PDB entry 3PXW | X-ray diffraction, 2.11 A resolution | chains C and D of the 6 polymer chains in the assembly

[Chain C]
Molecule: Methylamine dehydrogenase light chain
Source organism: Paracoccus denitrificans
Notes: EC 1.4.99.3
Reference sequence: P22619 (DHML_PARDE); residues 1-131 here correspond to UniProt positions 58-188 (UniProt number = residue number + 57)
Amino-acid sequence (137 residues; each row starts with the number of its first residue):
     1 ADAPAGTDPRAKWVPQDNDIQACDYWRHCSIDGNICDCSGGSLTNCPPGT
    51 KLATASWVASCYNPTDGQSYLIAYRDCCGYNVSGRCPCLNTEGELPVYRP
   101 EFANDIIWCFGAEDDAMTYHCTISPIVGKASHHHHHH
Unresolved in the structure: 1-6, 132-137
Construct notes: expression tag (132-137)
Modified positions: Trp57 (7-hydroxy-l-tryptophan; 0AF)
Curated features (UniProtKB/Swiss-Prot):
  - modified residue: Trp57 (Tryptophylquinone)
  - cross-link: Trp57 to Trp108 (Tryptophan tryptophylquinone (Trp-Trp))
Disulfide bonds: Cys23-Cys88, Cys29-Cys61, Cys36-Cys121, Cys38-Cys86, Cys46-Cys77, Cys78-Cys109
What the authors report for this chain:
  - post-translational modification sites: Trp57, Trp108 (citing earlier work)

[Chain D]
Molecule: Methylamine dehydrogenase heavy chain
Source organism: Paracoccus denitrificans
Notes: EC 1.4.99.3
Reference sequence: A1BB97 (A1BB97_PARDP); residues 2-386 here correspond to UniProt positions 33-417 (UniProt number = residue number + 31)
Amino-acid sequence (385 residues; each row starts with the number of its first residue):
     2 DAPEAETQAQETQGQAAARAAAADLAAGQDDEPRILEAPAPDARRVYVND
    52 PAHFAAVTQQFVIDGEAGRVIGMIDGGFLPNPVVADDGSFIAHASTVFSR
   102 IARGERTDYVEVFDPVTLLPTADIELPDAPRFLVGTYPWMTSLTPDGKTL
   152 LFYQFSPAPAVGVVDLEGKAFKRMLDVPDCYHIFPTAPDTFFMHCRDGSL
   202 AKVAFGTEGTPEITHTEVFHPEDEFLINHPAYSQKAGRLVWPTYTGKIHQ
   252 IDLSSGDAKFLPAVEALTEAERADGWRPGGWQQVAYHRALDRIYLLVDQR
   302 DEWRHKTASRFVVVLDAKTGERLAKFEMGHEIDSINVSQDEKPLLYALST
   352 GDKTLYIHDAESGEELRSVNQLGHGPQVITTADMG
Unresolved in the structure: 2-10
Disulfide bonds: Cys181-Cys196

[Interface between chain C and chain D]
Pairs across the interface - 81 pairs, chain C then chain D:
  Pro9(C) with Arg305(D), hydrogen bond (backbone-side chain); Thr308(D); Glu332(D)
  Arg10(C) with Asp299(D), salt bridge; Gln300(D); Arg301(D); Asp302(D), hydrogen bond (backbone-backbone); Arg305(D); Thr308(D); Ala309(D), hydrogen bond (side chain-backbone); Arg311(D); Glu332(D), salt bridge
  Ala11(C) with Arg305(D)
  Lys12(C) with Asp302(D)
  Trp13(C) with Arg305(D)
  Asp32(C) with Phe55(D)
  Gly79(C) with Ala103(D); Arg104(D)
  Tyr80(C) with Ala103(D)
  Asn81(C) with Ala56(D); Ala57(D), hydrogen bond (side chain-backbone); Ala103(D)
  Val82(C) with His54(D); Phe55(D); Ala56(D), hydrophobic
  Asn90(C) with Arg305(D), hydrogen bond
  Thr91(C) with Trp304(D), hydrogen bond (side chain-backbone); His306(D), hydrogen bond; Lys307(D)
  Glu92(C) with Trp304(D)
  Gly93(C) with Trp304(D)
  Glu94(C) with Tyr245(D), hydrogen bond (backbone-side chain); Trp304(D); His306(D), salt bridge; Lys307(D), salt bridge
  Leu95(C) with Phe226(D), hydrophobic; Tyr245(D); Trp304(D), hydrophobic
  Pro96(C) with Phe226(D); Leu227(D); Asn229(D); Tyr245(D)
  Val97(C) with Tyr138(D), hydrophobic; Met141(D), hydrophobic; Tyr182(D); His183(D); Asn229(D), hydrogen bond (backbone-side chain)
  Tyr98(C) with Tyr182(D), hydrophobic; His195(D); Arg197(D); Glu225(D), hydrogen bond (side chain-backbone); Phe226(D); Leu227(D), hydrogen bond (side chain-backbone)
  Arg99(C) with Arg197(D); Glu223(D), salt bridge; Phe226(D)
  Pro100(C) with Phe156(D), hydrophobic; Tyr182(D)
  Glu101(C) with Arg197(D), salt bridge
  Asn104(C) with Lys307(D), hydrogen bond
  Asp105(C) with Val135(D); Gly136(D), hydrogen bond (backbone-backbone); Tyr138(D), hydrogen bond; Asn229(D), hydrogen bond; Trp282(D); Lys307(D), salt bridge
  Ile106(C) with Phe133(D), hydrophobic; Val135(D)
  Ile107(C) with Phe55(D), hydrophobic; Leu80(D), hydrophobic; Leu134(D), hydrogen bond (backbone-backbone)
  Phe110(C) with Phe156(D), hydrophobic; Ser157(D)
  Met117(C) with Phe79(D); Arg107(D); Leu134(D)
  Thr118(C) with Phe79(D); Phe99(D); Ala103(D), hydrogen bond (side chain-backbone)
  Tyr119(C) with Phe55(D), hydrophobic; Phe79(D)
Also at the interface, not in a pair above, chain C (33 interface residues in all): Gly33, Leu89, Trp108
Also at the interface, not in a pair above, chain D (43 interface residues in all): His221, Ser310

[In short]
33 residues of chain C face 43 of chain D across their interface; the contacts include 17 hydrogen bonds and 7
salt bridges. Polar pairs include Arg10(C)-Asp299(D), Arg10(C)-Glu332(D) and Glu94(C)-His306(D). The paper
reports modification sites Trp57(C) and Trp108(C).
Chain C is Methylamine dehydrogenase light chain and chain D is Methylamine dehydrogenase heavy chain, both
from Paracoccus denitrificans; the structure, Crystal Structure of Ferrous NO Adduct of MauG in Complex with
Pre-Methylamine Dehydrogenase, was determined by X-ray diffraction (same publication as 3PXS and 3PXT).
